Entry 7WPS (electron microscopy, 4.32 A resolution (low resolution: residue-level contacts below are approximate; hydrogen-bond / salt-bridge calls are withheld)); this record covers chains A and B of the 28 polymer chains in the assembly.

Chain A (and B):
Molecule: von Willebrand antigen 2
Organism: Homo sapiens
Notes: fragment: D1D2 domain; chain B of this document is another copy of the same molecule, construct and numbering; everything in this record applies to it too
UniProt: P04275 (VWF_HUMAN); numbering as in UniProt (aligned over 23-763)
Sequence (741 residues; numbered 23 to 763; the number before each row is that of its first residue):
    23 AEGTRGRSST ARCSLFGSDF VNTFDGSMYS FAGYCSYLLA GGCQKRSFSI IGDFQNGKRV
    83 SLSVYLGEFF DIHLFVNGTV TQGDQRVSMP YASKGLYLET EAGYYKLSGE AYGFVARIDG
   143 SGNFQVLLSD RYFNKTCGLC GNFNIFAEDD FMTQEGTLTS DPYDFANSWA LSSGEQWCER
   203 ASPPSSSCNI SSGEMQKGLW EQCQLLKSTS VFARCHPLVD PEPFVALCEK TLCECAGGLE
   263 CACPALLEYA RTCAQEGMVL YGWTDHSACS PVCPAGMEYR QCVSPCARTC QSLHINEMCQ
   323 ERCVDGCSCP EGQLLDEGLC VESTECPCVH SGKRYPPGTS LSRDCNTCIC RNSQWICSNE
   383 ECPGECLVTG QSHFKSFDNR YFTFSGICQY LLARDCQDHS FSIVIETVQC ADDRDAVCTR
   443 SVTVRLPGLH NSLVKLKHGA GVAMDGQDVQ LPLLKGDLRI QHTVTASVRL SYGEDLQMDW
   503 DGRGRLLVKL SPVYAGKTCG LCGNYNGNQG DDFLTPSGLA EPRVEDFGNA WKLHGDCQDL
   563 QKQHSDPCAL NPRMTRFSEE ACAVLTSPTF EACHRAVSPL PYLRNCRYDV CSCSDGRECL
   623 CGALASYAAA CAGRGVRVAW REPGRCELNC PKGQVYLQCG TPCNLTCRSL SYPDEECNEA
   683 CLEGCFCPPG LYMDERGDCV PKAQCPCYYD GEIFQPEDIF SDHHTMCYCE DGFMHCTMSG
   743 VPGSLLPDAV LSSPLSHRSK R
Unresolved in the structure: 23-29, 741-763
Cystine bridges: Cys35-Cys162, Cys57-Cys200, Cys65-Cys159, Cys210-Cys255, Cys225-Cys250, Cys237-Cys275, Cys257-Cys263, Cys265-Cys291, Cys295-Cys329, Cys304-Cys325, Cys308-Cys321, Cys312-Cys348, Cys331-Cys342, Cys350-Cys372, Cys367-Cys384, Cys370-Cys379, Cys388-Cys524, Cys410-Cys559, Cys418-Cys521, Cys432-Cys440, Cys570-Cys613, Cys584-Cys608, Cys595-Cys633, Cys615-Cys621, Cys623-Cys648, Cys652-Cys687, Cys661-Cys683, Cys665-Cys679, Cys669-Cys707, Cys689-Cys701, Cys709-Cys731, Cys729-Cys738
Glycans and other covalent adducts: N-acetylglucosamine (NAG) linked to Asn99, Asn156
Bound ions: Ca2+ site 1: Asp47, Asn166, Phe168, Asp172; Ca2+ site 2: Asp400, Asn528, Asn530, Asp533, Asp534
UniProt features mapped onto this chain:
  - glycosylation (N-linked (GlcNAc...) asparagine): Asn99, Asn156, Asn211, Asn666
  - natural variant: Arg273 (R273W: In VWD1 and VWD3), Trp377 (W377C: In VWD3), Asn528 (N528S: In VWD2), Gly550 (G550R: In VWD2)
What the authors report for this chain:
  - mutagenesis - Y87S: decreased binding to D'D3 monomer
  - mutagenesis - Y87S: unchanged binding to von Willebrand antigen 2 (chain A)

Chain A / chain B interface:
Contacting residue pairs (67; chain A residue first):
  Ser58(A) - Arg575(B)
  Arg68(A) - Leu572(B)
  Tyr87(A) - Pro574(B)
  Tyr87(A) - Arg575(B)
  Gly89(A) - Pro574(B)
  Glu90(A) - Asp568(B)
  Glu90(A) - Cys570(B)
  Glu90(A) - Ala571(B)
  Glu90(A) - Thr577(B)
  Gln176(A) - Asp434(B)
  Gln176(A) - Asp435(B)
  Gln176(A) - Arg436(B)
  Glu177(A) - Gln431(B)
  Glu177(A) - Ala433(B)
  Glu177(A) - Asp434(B)
  Glu177(A) - Arg436(B)
  Asn189(A) - Asp434(B)
  Ser190(A) - Asp434(B)
  Leu193(A) - Leu572(B)
  Leu193(A) - Asn573(B)
  Leu193(A) - Arg575(B)
  Ser194(A) - Asn573(B)
  Ser194(A) - Arg575(B)
  Ser194(A) - Met576(B)
  Ser195(A) - Arg575(B)
  Ser195(A) - Met576(B)
  Gly196(A) - Phe579(B)
  Glu197(A) - Arg578(B)
  Gln198(A) - Arg575(B)
  Trp199(A) - Phe579(B)
  Trp199(A) - Asp617(B)
  Trp199(A) - Gly618(B)
  Trp199(A) - Arg619(B)
  Gln431(A) - Glu177(B)
  Ala433(A) - Glu177(B)
  Asp434(A) - Gln176(B)
  Asp434(A) - Glu177(B)
  Asp434(A) - Asn189(B)
  Asp434(A) - Ser190(B)
  Asp435(A) - Gln176(B)
  Arg436(A) - Gln176(B)
  Arg436(A) - Glu177(B)
  Asp568(A) - Glu90(B)
  Cys570(A) - Glu90(B)
  Ala571(A) - Glu90(B)
  Leu572(A) - Arg68(B)
  Leu572(A) - Leu193(B)
  Asn573(A) - Leu193(B)
  Asn573(A) - Ser194(B)
  Pro574(A) - Ser71(B)
  Pro574(A) - Tyr87(B)
  Pro574(A) - Gly89(B)
  Arg575(A) - Ser58(B)
  Arg575(A) - Tyr87(B)
  Arg575(A) - Leu193(B)
  Arg575(A) - Ser194(B)
  Arg575(A) - Ser195(B)
  Arg575(A) - Gln198(B)
  Met576(A) - Ser194(B)
  Met576(A) - Ser195(B)
  Thr577(A) - Glu90(B)
  Arg578(A) - Glu197(B)
  Phe579(A) - Gly196(B)
  Phe579(A) - Trp199(B)
  Asp617(A) - Trp199(B)
  Gly618(A) - Trp199(B)
  Arg619(A) - Trp199(B)
Interface residues without a listed pair, chain A (39 interface residues in all): Cys65, Ser71, Ile73, Arg202
Interface residues without a listed pair, chain B (39 interface residues in all): Cys65, Ile73, Arg202

In short:
Chain A and chain B each contribute 39 residues to their interface. N-acetylglucosamine is covalently linked
to Asn99(A) and Asn156(A). From the paper: Y87S of chain A reduces binding to D'D3 monomer; Y87S of chain A
leaves binding to von Willebrand antigen 2 (chain A) unchanged.
Both chains are von Willebrand antigen 2 (Homo sapiens). Entry 7WPS (Cryo-EM structure of VWF D'D3 dimer
complexed with D1D2 at 4.3 angstron resolution (7 units)) was determined by electron microscopy (same
publication as 7WPP, 7WPQ, 7WPR and 7WQT).
